PDB entry 4YA0 | X-ray diffraction, 2.80 A resolution | chains M and b of the 30 polymer chains in the assembly

Chain M:
Molecule: Proteasome subunit beta type-7
From: Saccharomyces cerevisiae (strain ATCC 204508 / S288c)
Notes: EC 3.4.25.1
UniProt: P30657 (PSB7_YEAST); residues -12 to 233 here correspond to UniProt positions 21-266 (UniProt number = residue number + 33)
Chain sequence (246 residues; row label = number of the first residue in the row; numbers below 1 keep their minus sign (Thr-12 is residue -12)):
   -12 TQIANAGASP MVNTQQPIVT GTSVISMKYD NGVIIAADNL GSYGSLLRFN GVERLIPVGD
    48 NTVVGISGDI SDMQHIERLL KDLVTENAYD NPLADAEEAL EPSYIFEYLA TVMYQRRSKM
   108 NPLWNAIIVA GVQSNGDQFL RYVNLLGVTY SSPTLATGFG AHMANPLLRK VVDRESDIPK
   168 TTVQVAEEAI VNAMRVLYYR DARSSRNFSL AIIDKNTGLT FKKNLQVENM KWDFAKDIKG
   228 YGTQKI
Disordered / not traced: -12 to 0

Chain b:
Molecule: Proteasome subunit beta type-1
From: Saccharomyces cerevisiae (strain ATCC 204508 / S288c)
Notes: EC 3.4.25.1
UniProt: P38624 (PSB1_YEAST); residues 1-196 here correspond to UniProt positions 20-215 (UniProt number = residue number + 19)
Chain sequence (196 residues; each row starts with the number of its first residue):
     1 TSIMAVTFKD GVILGADSRT TTGAYIANRV TDKLTRVHDK IWCCRSGSAA DTQAIADIVQ
    61 YHLELYTSQY GTPSTETAAS VFKELCYENK DNLTAGIIVA GYDDKNKGEV YTIPLGGSVH
   121 KLPYAIAGSG STFIYGYCDK NFRENMSKEE TVDFIKHSLS QAIKWDGSSG GVIRMVVLTA
   181 AGVERLIFYP DEYEQL
UniProt features mapped onto this chain:
  - active site: Thr1 (Nucleophile)

Interface between chain M and chain b:
Contacting residue pairs (62):
  Ser32(M) - Trp165(b)
  Ser32(M) - Asp166(b)
  Ser32(M) - Gly167(b)  hydrogen bond (backbone-backbone)
  Leu33(M) - Phe133(b)  hydrophobic
  Leu33(M) - Trp165(b)
  Leu34(M) - Lys164(b)
  Leu34(M) - Trp165(b)  hydrogen bond (backbone-backbone)
  Leu34(M) - Gly167(b)
  Arg35(M) - Trp165(b)
  Asn37(M) - Trp165(b)
  Phe146(M) - Ala24(b)  hydrophobic
  Phe146(M) - Tyr25(b)
  Tyr185(M) - Glu194(b)  hydrogen bond
  Tyr186(M) - Ile26(b)
  Tyr186(M) - Arg29(b)
  Arg187(M) - Ala24(b)
  Arg187(M) - Tyr25(b)
  Arg187(M) - Ile26(b)  hydrogen bond (side chain-backbone)
  Arg187(M) - Ala27(b)  hydrogen bond (side chain-backbone)
  Arg187(M) - Asn28(b)
  Arg187(M) - Arg29(b)
  Asp188(M) - Ala24(b)
  Asp188(M) - Ile26(b)
  Ala189(M) - Arg19(b)
  Ala189(M) - Ala24(b)  hydrogen bond (backbone-backbone)
  Ala189(M) - Ile26(b)
  Ala189(M) - Gly167(b)
  Arg193(M) - Asp191(b)  salt bridge
  Arg193(M) - Glu194(b)  salt bridge
  Lys218(M) - Arg29(b)  hydrogen bond (backbone-side chain)
  Trp219(M) - Arg29(b)
  Trp219(M) - Gly171(b)
  Trp219(M) - Val172(b)  hydrophobic
  Trp219(M) - Tyr189(b)
  Trp219(M) - Pro190(b)
  Asp220(M) - Tyr189(b)  hydrogen bond
  Phe221(M) - Arg29(b)
  Phe221(M) - Val30(b)  hydrophobic
  Ala222(M) - Val30(b)  hydrophobic
  Ala222(M) - Arg174(b)  hydrogen bond (backbone-side chain)
  Ala222(M) - Ile187(b)  hydrophobic
  Lys223(M) - Ile187(b)
  Lys223(M) - Tyr189(b)
  Ile225(M) - Val30(b)  hydrophobic
  Ile225(M) - Arg174(b)  hydrogen bond (backbone-side chain)
  Lys226(M) - Asp32(b)
  Lys226(M) - Arg185(b)
  Gly227(M) - Asp32(b)  hydrogen bond (backbone-side chain)
  Tyr228(M) - Thr35(b)
  Tyr228(M) - Arg45(b)
  Tyr228(M) - Gln53(b)  hydrogen bond (side chain-backbone)
  Tyr228(M) - Ala56(b)
  Tyr228(M) - Asp57(b)  hydrogen bond
  Gln231(M) - Asp32(b)
  Gln231(M) - Leu34(b)  hydrogen bond (side chain-backbone)
  Gln231(M) - Thr35(b)
  Gln231(M) - Arg36(b)  hydrogen bond (side chain-backbone)
  Gln231(M) - Trp42(b)
  Gln231(M) - Arg185(b)
  Ile233(M) - Arg36(b)
  Ile233(M) - Trp42(b)
  Ile233(M) - Arg185(b)  hydrogen bond (backbone-side chain)
Also at the interface, not in a pair above, chain M (27 interface residues in all): Met150, Arg190, Met217
Also at the interface, not in a pair above, chain b (35 interface residues in all): Thr21, Ile163, Ser168, Val183

In short:
27 residues of chain M and 35 residues of chain b are in contact; the contacts include 16 hydrogen bonds and 2
salt bridges. Polar contacts include Arg193(M)-Asp191(b), Arg193(M)-Glu194(b) and Tyr185(M)-Glu194(b). Curated
annotation (UniProt) lists active-site residue Thr1(b) on chain b.
Chain M is Proteasome subunit beta type-7 and chain b is Proteasome subunit beta type-1, both from
Saccharomyces cerevisiae (strain ATCC 204508 / S288c); the structure, Yeast 20S proteasome beta2-H116E mutant
in complex with Ac-PAE-ep, was determined by X-ray diffraction (same publication as 4Y69, 4Y6A, 4Y6V, 4Y6Z,
4Y70, 4Y74 and 34 further entries).
